PDB entry 9B0L | electron microscopy, 2.99 A resolution | chains P and D of the 5 polymer chains in the assembly

# Chain P
Protein: TnpB-like protein L79
Source organism: Acanthamoeba polyphaga mimivirus
UniProt: Q5UPF5 (YL079_MIMIV); numbering as in UniProt (aligned over 1-520)
Chain sequence (520 residues; each row starts with the number of its first residue):
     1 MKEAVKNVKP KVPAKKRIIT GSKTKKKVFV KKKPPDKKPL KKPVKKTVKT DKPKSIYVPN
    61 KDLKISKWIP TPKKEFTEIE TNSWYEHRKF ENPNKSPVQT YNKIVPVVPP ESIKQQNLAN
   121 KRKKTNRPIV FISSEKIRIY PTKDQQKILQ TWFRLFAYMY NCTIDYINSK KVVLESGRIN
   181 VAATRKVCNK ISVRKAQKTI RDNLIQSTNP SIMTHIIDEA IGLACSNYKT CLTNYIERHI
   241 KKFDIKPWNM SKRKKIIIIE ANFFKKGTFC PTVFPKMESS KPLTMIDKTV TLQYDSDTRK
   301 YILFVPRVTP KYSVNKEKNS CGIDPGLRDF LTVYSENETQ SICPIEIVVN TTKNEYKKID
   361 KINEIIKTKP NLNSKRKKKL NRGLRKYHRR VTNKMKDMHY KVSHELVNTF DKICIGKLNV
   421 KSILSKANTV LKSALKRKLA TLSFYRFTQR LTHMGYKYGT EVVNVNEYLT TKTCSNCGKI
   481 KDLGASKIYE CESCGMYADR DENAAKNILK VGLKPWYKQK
Disordered / not traced: 1-52, 519-520
Bound ions: Mg2+: Asp324 (shared with DC2(D), DC3(D) of chain D); Zn2+: Cys474, Cys477, Cys491, Cys494
Swiss-Prot annotation at these positions:
  - binding site (Zn(2+)): Cys474, Cys477, Cys491, Cys494
Reported in the primary citation:
  - binding site for the 11-nt DNA strand: His215
  - binding site for the 23-nt DNA strand: Glu260
  - catalytic residues: Asp324, Glu467, Asp501
  - Mg2+ coordination: Asp324, Glu467
  - conformationally variable residues: Glu467 (by similarity / conservation)
  - binding site for the 247-nt RNA strand: Asn82, Ser83, Asp397, Lys401

# Chain D
Molecule: 4-nt DNA strand
Sequence (4 nucleotides; row label = number of the first residue in the row):
     1 CCCA
Bound ions: Mg2+: DC2, DC3 (shared with Asp324(P) of chain P)

# Chain P / chain D interface
Residue-residue contacts - 22 pairs, chain P then chain D:
  Asp324(P) - DC3(D)  phosphate contact
  Pro325(P) - DC3(D)  phosphate contact
  Gly326(P) - DC3(D)  sugar contact
  Leu327(P) - DC3(D)  hydrogen bond to the phosphate
  Leu327(P) - DA4(D)  phosphate contact
  Arg328(P) - DA4(D)  salt bridge to the phosphate
  Ile423(P) - DC2(D)  base contact
  Ile423(P) - DC3(D)  sugar contact
  Val430(P) - DC3(D)  base contact
  Glu467(P) - DC2(D)  sugar contact
  Tyr468(P) - DC1(D)  sugar contact
  Tyr468(P) - DC2(D)  phosphate contact
  Leu469(P) - DC1(D)  phosphate contact
  Leu469(P) - DC2(D)  hydrogen bond to the phosphate
  Thr471(P) - DC2(D)  sugar contact
  Thr471(P) - DC3(D)  hydrogen bond to the phosphate
  Lys472(P) - DC1(D)  salt bridge to the phosphate
  Lys472(P) - DC2(D)  phosphate contact
  Gly484(P) - DA4(D)  base contact
  Ala485(P) - DA4(D)  sugar contact
  Arg500(P) - DC3(D)  salt bridge to the phosphate
  Arg500(P) - DA4(D)  salt bridge to the phosphate
Interface residues without a listed pair, chain P (21 interface residues in all): Leu418, Asn428, Leu431, Leu435, Thr470, Asp501

# Summary
Chain P and chain D form an interface of 21 and 4 residues respectively; the contacts include 3 hydrogen bonds
and 4 salt bridges. Polar pairs include Leu327(P)-DC3(D), Leu469(P)-DC2(D) and Thr471(P)-DC3(D). From the
paper: catalytic residues Asp324(P), Glu467(P) and Asp501(P); a binding site for the 247-nt RNA strand at
Asn82(P), Ser83(P) and Asp397(P) among others.
Here chain P is TnpB-like protein L79 (Acanthamoeba polyphaga mimivirus) and chain D is a 4-nt DNA strand.
Entry 9B0L (Cryo-EM structure of Acanthamoeba polyphaga mimivirus Fanzor2 ternary complex) was determined by
electron microscopy.
